Entry 1A3N (X-ray diffraction, 1.80 A resolution); this record covers chains B and C of the 4 polymer chains in the assembly.

== Chain B ==
Molecule: Hemoglobin (beta chain)
Source organism: Homo sapiens
UniProtKB: P68871 (HBB_HUMAN); residue numbers follow UniProt; this construct covers 1-146
Amino-acid sequence (146 residues; row label = number of the first residue in the row):
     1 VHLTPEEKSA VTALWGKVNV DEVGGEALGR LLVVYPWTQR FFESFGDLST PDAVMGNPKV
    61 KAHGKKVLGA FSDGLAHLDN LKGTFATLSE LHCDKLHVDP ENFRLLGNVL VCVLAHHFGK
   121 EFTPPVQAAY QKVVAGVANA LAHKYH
Unresolved in the structure: 1
Bound ions: heme Fe near His92 (its only coordinating residue here)
Small-molecule neighbours: heme (HEM): Leu31, Thr38, Phe41, Phe42, Phe45, His63, Lys66, Val67, Ala70, Phe71, Phe85, Leu88, Leu91, His92, Leu96, Val98, Asn102, Phe103, Leu106, Val137, Leu141

== Chain C ==
Molecule: Hemoglobin (alpha chain)
Source organism: Homo sapiens
UniProtKB: P69905 (HBA_HUMAN); numbering as in UniProt (aligned over 1-141)
Amino-acid sequence (141 residues; each row starts with the number of its first residue):
     1 VLSPADKTNV KAAWGKVGAH AGEYGAEALE RMFLSFPTTK TYFPHFDLSH GSAQVKGHGK
    61 KVADALTNAV AHVDDMPNAL SALSDLHAHK LRVDPVNFKL LSHCLLVTLA AHLPAEFTPA
   121 VHASLDKFLA SVSTVLTSKY R
Bound ions: heme Fe near His87 (its only coordinating residue here)
Small-molecule neighbours: heme (HEM): Met32, Thr39, Tyr42, Phe43, His45, Phe46, His58, Lys61, Val62, Ala65, Leu66, Leu83, Leu86, His87, Leu91, Val93, Asn97, Phe98, Leu101, Leu105, Val132, Leu136

== Interface between chain B and chain C ==
Residue-residue contacts (27):
  Val34(B) - Arg141(C)  hydrogen bond (backbone-side chain)
  Tyr35(B) - Arg141(C)
  Pro36(B) - Tyr140(C)
  Pro36(B) - Arg141(C)
  Trp37(B) - Arg92(C)
  Trp37(B) - Asp94(C)  hydrogen bond
  Trp37(B) - Pro95(C)
  Trp37(B) - Tyr140(C)  hydrophobic
  Trp37(B) - Arg141(C)
  Gln39(B) - Arg92(C)
  Arg40(B) - Tyr42(C)
  Arg40(B) - Leu91(C)  hydrogen bond (side chain-backbone)
  Arg40(B) - Arg92(C)  hydrogen bond (side chain-backbone)
  Glu43(B) - Arg92(C)  salt bridge
  His97(B) - Thr41(C)
  His97(B) - Pro44(C)
  Asp99(B) - Thr41(C)
  Asp99(B) - Tyr42(C)  hydrogen bond
  Asp99(B) - Asp94(C)
  Asp99(B) - Asn97(C)  hydrogen bond
  Pro100(B) - Thr38(C)
  Glu101(B) - Asp94(C)
  Glu101(B) - Val96(C)
  Leu105(B) - Asp94(C)
  Tyr145(B) - Thr41(C)
  His146(B) - Pro37(C)
  His146(B) - Lys40(C)  hydrogen bond (backbone-side chain)
Other interface residues (no listed pair), chain B (15 interface residues in all): Val98

== Summary ==
15 residues of chain B and 14 residues of chain C are in contact, with 7 hydrogen bonds and 1 salt bridge.
Among the polar pairs are Glu43(B)-Arg92(C), Val34(B)-Arg141(C) and Trp37(B)-Asp94(C). Bound to chain B: heme.
Chain C binds heme.
Here chain B is Hemoglobin (beta chain) and chain C is Hemoglobin (alpha chain), both from Homo sapiens. Entry
1A3N (Deoxy human hemoglobin) was determined by X-ray diffraction together with 1A3O from the same study.
